Entry 6U2N (X-ray diffraction, 2.15 A resolution); this record covers chains A and B.

[Chain A (and B)]
Name: Proprotein convertase subtilisin/kexin type 9
From: Homo sapiens
Notes: EC 3.4.21.-; chain B of this document is another copy of the same molecule, construct and numbering; everything in this record applies to it too
UniProt: Q8NBP7 (PCSK9_HUMAN); numbering as in UniProt (aligned over 31-692)
Sequence (707 residues; row label = number of the first residue in the row):
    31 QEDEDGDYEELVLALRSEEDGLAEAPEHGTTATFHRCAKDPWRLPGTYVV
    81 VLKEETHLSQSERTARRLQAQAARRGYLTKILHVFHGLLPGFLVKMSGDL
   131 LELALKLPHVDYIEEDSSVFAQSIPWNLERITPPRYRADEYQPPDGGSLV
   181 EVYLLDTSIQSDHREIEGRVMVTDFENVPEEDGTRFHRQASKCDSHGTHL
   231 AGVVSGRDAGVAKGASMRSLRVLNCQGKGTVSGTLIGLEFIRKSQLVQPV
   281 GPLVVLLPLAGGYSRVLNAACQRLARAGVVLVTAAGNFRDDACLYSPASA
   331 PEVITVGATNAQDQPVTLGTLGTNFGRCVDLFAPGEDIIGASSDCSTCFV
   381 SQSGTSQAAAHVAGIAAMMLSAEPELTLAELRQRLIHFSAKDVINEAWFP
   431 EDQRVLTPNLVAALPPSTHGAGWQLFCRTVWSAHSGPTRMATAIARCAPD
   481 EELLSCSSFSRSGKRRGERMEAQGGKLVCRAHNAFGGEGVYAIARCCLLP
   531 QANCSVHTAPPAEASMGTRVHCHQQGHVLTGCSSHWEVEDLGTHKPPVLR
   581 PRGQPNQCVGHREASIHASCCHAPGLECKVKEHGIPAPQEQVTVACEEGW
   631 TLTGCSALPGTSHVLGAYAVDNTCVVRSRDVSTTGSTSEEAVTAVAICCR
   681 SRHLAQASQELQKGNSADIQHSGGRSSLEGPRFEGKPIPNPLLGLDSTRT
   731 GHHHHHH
Unresolved in the structure: 31-60, 153-737 (chain B: 31-152, 169-177, 213-220, 450-451, 469, 543-545, 571-583, 617-618, 640-641, 660-670, 683-737)
Sequence notes: engineered mutation Ile-474 (Val in Q8NBP7), Glu-670 (Gly in Q8NBP7); expression tag (693-737)

[Interface between chain A and chain B]
Residue-residue contacts - 68 pairs, chain A then chain B:
  Thr-63(A) with Arg-295(B), hydrogen bond
  His-65(A) with Arg-295(B), hydrogen bond
  Lys-69(A) with Tyr-325(B), hydrogen bond
  Trp-72(A) with Gly-291(B); Gly-292(B); Phe-318(B), hydrophobic
  Leu-74(A) with Thr-260(B)
  Val-79(A) with Val-296(B), hydrophobic
  Val-81(A) with Val-296(B), hydrophobic
  Glu-84(A) with Arg-303(B)
  His-113(A) with Ile-266(B); Glu-269(B), salt bridge
  Val-114(A) with Glu-269(B)
  Phe-115(A) with Leu-265(B), hydrophobic; Ile-266(B), hydrophobic; Glu-269(B)
  His-116(A) with Glu-269(B), hydrogen bond (backbone-side chain); Lys-273(B), hydrogen bond
  Leu-118(A) with Leu-268(B); Glu-269(B); Arg-272(B); Ala-300(B); Arg-303(B), hydrogen bond (backbone-side chain); Leu-304(B)
  Leu-119(A) with Val-296(B), hydrophobic; Ala-299(B), hydrophobic; Ala-300(B); Arg-303(B)
  Leu-123(A) with Ser-262(B)
  Tyr-142(A) with Arg-295(B); Val-296(B); Ala-299(B)
  Glu-144(A) with Ser-294(B), hydrogen bond; Arg-295(B), hydrogen bond (side chain-backbone); Val-296(B), hydrogen bond (side chain-backbone)
  Asp-146(A) with Thr-260(B); Val-261(B), hydrogen bond (side chain-backbone); Ser-262(B), hydrogen bond
  Ser-147(A) with Thr-260(B); Val-261(B), hydrogen bond (backbone-backbone)
  Ser-148(A) with Lys-258(B); Gly-259(B); Gly-291(B)
  Val-149(A) with Leu-253(B), hydrophobic; Lys-258(B); Gly-259(B), hydrogen bond (backbone-backbone); Thr-260(B); Thr-264(B); Ala-290(B)
  Phe-150(A) with Gly-257(B); Lys-258(B); Leu-289(B); Ala-290(B), hydrogen bond (backbone-backbone)
  Ala-151(A) with His-226(B); Leu-253(B), hydrophobic; Gly-257(B), hydrogen bond (backbone-backbone); Pro-288(B)
  Gln-152(A) with His-226(B); Pro-288(B), hydrogen bond (backbone-backbone); Leu-289(B); Ala-290(B); Ala-314(B); Gly-316(B); Asn-317(B), hydrogen bond (side chain-backbone); Phe-318(B); Gly-384(B); Thr-385(B), hydrogen bond (backbone-backbone); Ser-386(B), hydrogen bond (backbone-backbone)
Also at the interface, not in a pair above, chain A (27 interface residues in all): Cys-67, Gly-117, Pro-120
Also at the interface, not in a pair above, chain B (37 interface residues in all): Asp-320, Gln-387

[Overview]
Chain A and chain B form an interface of 27 and 37 residues respectively, with 19 hydrogen bonds and 1 salt
bridge. Polar contacts include His-113(A)/Glu-269(B), Thr-63(A)/Arg-295(B) and His-65(A)/Arg-295(B).
Both chains are Proprotein convertase subtilisin/kexin type 9 (Homo sapiens). Entry 6U2N (PCSK9 in complex
with compound 4) was determined by X-ray diffraction, deposited together with 6U26, 6U2P and 6U3X.
